Entry 6A4Q (X-ray diffraction, 1.75 A resolution); this record covers chain A.

Chain A:
Molecule: Lysozyme C
Source organism: Gallus gallus
Notes: EC 3.2.1.17
UniProt: P00698 (LYSC_CHICK); residues 1-129 here correspond to UniProt positions 19-147 (UniProt number = residue number + 18)
Sequence (129 residues; each row starts with the number of its first residue):
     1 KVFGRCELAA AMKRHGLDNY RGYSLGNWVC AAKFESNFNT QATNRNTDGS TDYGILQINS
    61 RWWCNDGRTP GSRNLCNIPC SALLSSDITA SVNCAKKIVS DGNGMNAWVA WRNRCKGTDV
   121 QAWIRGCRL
Curated features (UniProtKB/Swiss-Prot):
  - active site: Glu35, Asp52
  - binding site (substrate): Asp101
Disulfide bonds: Cys6-Cys127, Cys30-Cys115, Cys64-Cys80, Cys76-Cys94
Metal / ion sites: Na+: Ser60, Cys64, Ser72, Arg73
Residues lining bound ligands:
  - guanidine (GAI), molecule 1: Arg5, Ala122, Trp123
  - guanidine (GAI), molecule 2: Arg14, His15, Gly16, Asn93, Lys96
  - guanidine (GAI), molecule 3: Asn19, Tyr20, Arg21, Gly22
  - guanidine (GAI), molecule 4: Asn44, Arg45, Asn46, Asp52
  - guanidine (GAI), molecule 5: Leu56, Gln57, Ile58, Asn59, Trp63, Ile98, Ala107, Trp108
  - guanidine (GAI), molecule 6: Trp62, Trp63, Leu75, Asp101
  - guanidine (GAI), molecule 7: Gly71, Ser72, Arg73
  - guanidine (GAI), molecule 8: Thr118, Asp119, Val120, Gln121
  - guanidine (GAI), molecule 9: Ile124, Cys127, Leu129

Overview:
Bound to chain A: 9 copies of guanidine. Ser60, Cys64, Ser72 and Arg73 coordinate Na+. UniProt lists
active-site residues Glu35 and Asp52 and substrate-binding residue Asp101.
Chain A is Lysozyme C (Gallus gallus); the structure, HEWL crystals soaked in 2.5M GuHCl for 110 minutes, was
determined by X-ray diffraction (same publication as 6A4N, 6A4O and 6A4P).
